PDB entry 4BN5 | X-ray diffraction, 3.25 A resolution | chain A

# Chain A
Protein: NAD-dependent protein deacetylase sirtuin-3, mitochondrial
From: Homo sapiens
Notes: EC 3.5.1.-
UniProtKB: Q9NTG7 (SIR3_HUMAN); numbering as in UniProt (aligned over 119-399)
Amino-acid sequence (281 residues; each row starts with the number of its first residue):
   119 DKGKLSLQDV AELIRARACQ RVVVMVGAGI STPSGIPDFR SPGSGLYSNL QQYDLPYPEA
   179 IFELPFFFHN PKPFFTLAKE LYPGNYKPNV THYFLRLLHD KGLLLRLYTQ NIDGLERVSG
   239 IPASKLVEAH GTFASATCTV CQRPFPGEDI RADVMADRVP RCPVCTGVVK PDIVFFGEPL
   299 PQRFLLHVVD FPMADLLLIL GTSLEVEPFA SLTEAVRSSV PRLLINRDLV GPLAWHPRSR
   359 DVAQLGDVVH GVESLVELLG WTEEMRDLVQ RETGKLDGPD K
Not modelled in the structure: 119-121, 395-399
Metal / ion sites: Zn2+: Cys256, Cys259, Cys280, Cys283
Ligand contacts:
  - carba-nicotinamide-adenine-dinucleotide (CNA): Gly145, Ala146, Gly147, Ser149, Thr150, Pro151, Ile154, Asp156, Arg158, Gln228, Asn229, Ile230, Asp231, His248, Gly319, Thr320, Ser321, Leu322, Glu323, Val324, Asn344, Arg345, Asp346, Val348, Gly364, Asp365, Val366
  - SR7 (N-{2-[3-(piperazin-1-ylmethyl)imidazo[2,1-b][1,3]thiazol-6-yl]phenyl}quinoxaline-2-carboxamide): Ile154, Pro155, Asp156, Phe157, Arg158, Leu164, Glu177, Phe180, Leu195, Leu199, Ile230, His248, Ile291, Val292, Phe293, Phe294, Leu298

# Overview
Ligands of chain A: carba-nicotinamide-adenine-dinucleotide and compound SR7. Cys256, Cys259, Cys280 and
Cys283 form the Zn2+ site.
Chain A is NAD-dependent protein deacetylase sirtuin-3, mitochondrial (Homo sapiens); the structure, Structure
of human SIRT3 in complex with SRT1720 inhibitor, was determined by X-ray diffraction together with 4BN4 from
the same study.
